3ZRG - chains A and B; structure by X-ray diffraction, 1.75 A resolution.

== Chain A (and B) ==
Protein: PEXRD2 family secreted rxlr effector peptide, putative
Organism: Phytophthora infestans
Notes: fragment: effector domain, residues 57-121; chain B of this document is another copy of the same molecule, construct and numbering; everything in this record applies to it too
Reference sequence: D0NIL2 (D0NIL2_PHYIT); residues 57-121 here = UniProt positions 57-121
Amino-acid sequence (67 residues; each row starts with the number of its first residue):
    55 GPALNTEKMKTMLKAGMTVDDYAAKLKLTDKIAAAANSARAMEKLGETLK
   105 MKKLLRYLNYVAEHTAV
Not modelled in the structure: 121 (chain B: 120-121)
Construct notes: expression tag (55-56)
From the paper describing this entry:
  - self-association interface (contacts with another copy of this molecule): Val73, Asp74, Ala77, Thr83, Ile86, Ala90, Met96, Gly100, Met105, Leu108, Leu109, Leu112

== Interface between chain A and chain B ==
Pairs across the interface (32; chain A residue first):
  Asp74(A) - Val73(B)
  Asp74(A) - Leu112(B)
  Asp74(A) - Val115(B)
  Ala77(A) - Leu112(B)  hydrophobic
  Thr83(A) - Asn113(B)
  Thr83(A) - Ala116(B)
  Ile86(A) - Leu109(B)
  Ile86(A) - Leu112(B)  hydrophobic
  Ala87(A) - Asn113(B)
  Ala89(A) - Leu109(B)  hydrophobic
  Ala90(A) - Lys106(B)  hydrogen bond (backbone-side chain)
  Ala90(A) - Arg110(B)  hydrogen bond (backbone-side chain)
  Asn91(A) - Lys106(B)
  Asn91(A) - Arg110(B)  hydrogen bond
  Met96(A) - Gly100(B)
  Met96(A) - Lys106(B)
  Met96(A) - Leu109(B)  hydrophobic
  Gly100(A) - Met96(B)
  Met105(A) - Leu109(B)  hydrophobic
  Lys106(A) - Ala90(B)  hydrogen bond (side chain-backbone)
  Leu109(A) - Ile86(B)  hydrophobic
  Leu109(A) - Met96(B)  hydrophobic
  Leu109(A) - Met105(B)  hydrophobic
  Leu112(A) - Asp74(B)
  Leu112(A) - Ala77(B)  hydrophobic
  Asn113(A) - Thr83(B)  hydrogen bond (side chain-backbone)
  Asn113(A) - Ile86(B)
  Asn113(A) - Ala87(B)
  Val115(A) - Asp74(B)
  Ala116(A) - Asp74(B)
  Thr119(A) - Asp74(B)
  Thr119(A) - Asp75(B)
Interface residues without a listed pair, chain A (23 interface residues in all): Val73, Ser92, Glu97, Leu99, Leu108
Interface residues without a listed pair, chain B (20 interface residues in all): Glu97, Leu108

== Summary ==
23 residues of chain A and 20 residues of chain B are in contact, with 5 hydrogen bonds. Among the polar pairs
are Ala90(A)-Lys106(B), Ala90(A)-Arg110(B) and Asn91(A)-Arg110(B). From the paper: a self-association
interface involving Val73(A), Asp74(A) and Ala77(A) among others.
Chain A and chain B are both PEXRD2 family secreted rxlr effector peptide, putative (Phytophthora infestans);
the structure, Crystal structure of RxLR effector PexRD2 from Phytophthora infestans, was determined by X-ray
diffraction, deposited together with 3ZR8.
